PDB entry 6IP2 | electron microscopy, 3.70 A resolution | chains F and A of the 6 polymer chains in the assembly

== Chain F (and A) ==
Name: Vesicle-fusing ATPase
Source organism: Cricetulus griseus
Notes: EC 3.6.4.6; chain A of this document is another copy of the same molecule, construct and numbering; everything in this record applies to it too
UniProtKB: P18708 (NSF_CRIGR); residue numbers follow UniProt; this construct covers 1-744
Sequence (769 residues; numbered -24 to 744; the number before each row is that of its first residue; numbers below 1 keep their minus sign (Met-24 is residue -24)):
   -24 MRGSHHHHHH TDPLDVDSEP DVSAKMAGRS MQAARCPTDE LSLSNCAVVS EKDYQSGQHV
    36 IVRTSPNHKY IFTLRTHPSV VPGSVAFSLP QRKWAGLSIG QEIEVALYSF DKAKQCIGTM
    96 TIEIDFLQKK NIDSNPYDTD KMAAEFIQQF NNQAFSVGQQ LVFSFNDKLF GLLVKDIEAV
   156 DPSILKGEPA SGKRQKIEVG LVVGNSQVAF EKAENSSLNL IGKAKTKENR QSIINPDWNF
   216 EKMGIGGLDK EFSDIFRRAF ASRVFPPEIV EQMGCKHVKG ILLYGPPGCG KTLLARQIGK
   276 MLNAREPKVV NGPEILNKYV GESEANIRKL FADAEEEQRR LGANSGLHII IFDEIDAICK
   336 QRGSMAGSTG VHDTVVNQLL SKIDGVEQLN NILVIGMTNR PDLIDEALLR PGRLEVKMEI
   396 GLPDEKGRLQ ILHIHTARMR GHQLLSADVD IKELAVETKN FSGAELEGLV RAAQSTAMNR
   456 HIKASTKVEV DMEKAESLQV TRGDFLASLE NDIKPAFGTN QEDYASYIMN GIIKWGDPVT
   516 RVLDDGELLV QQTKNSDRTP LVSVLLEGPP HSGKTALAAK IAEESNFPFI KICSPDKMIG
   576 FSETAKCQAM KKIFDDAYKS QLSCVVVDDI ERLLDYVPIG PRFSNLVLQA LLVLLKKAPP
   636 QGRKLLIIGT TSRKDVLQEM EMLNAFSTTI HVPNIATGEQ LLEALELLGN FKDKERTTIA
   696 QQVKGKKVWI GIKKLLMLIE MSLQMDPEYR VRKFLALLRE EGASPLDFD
Disordered / not traced: -24 to 215, 736-744
Construct notes: initiating methionine (-24); expression tag (-23 to 0); conflict Val155 (Met in P18708)
UniProt features mapped onto this chain:
  - binding site (ATP): Asn505 to Trp510, Pro545 to Leu552
  - binding site (Mg(2+)): Thr550
  - modified residue: Lys105 (N6-acetyllysine), Ser207 (Phosphoserine), Tyr259 (Phosphotyrosine), Ser569 (Phosphoserine)
Residues lining bound ligands:
  - ATP (adenosine-5'-triphosphate), molecule 1: Ile220, Gly221, Gly222, Gly265, Lys266, Thr267, Leu268, Leu269, Asp328, Leu397, Pro398, Asp399, Gly402, Ile406
  - ATP, molecule 2: Tyr502, Ile503, Met504, Asn505, Gly506, Ile507, Ile508, Trp510, Val514, Pro545, His546, Ser547, Gly548, Lys549, Thr550, Ala551, Leu552, Ser647, Ile707, Lys708, Leu711

== Interface between chain F and chain A ==
Pairs across the interface (78):
  Phe231(F) - Asn454(A)
  Phe231(F) - Ile457(A)
  Phe231(F) - Lys462(A)
  Arg232(F) - Asn454(A)  hydrogen bond (backbone-side chain)
  Phe235(F) - Val463(A)  hydrophobic
  Ala236(F) - Asn454(A)
  Val239(F) - Val463(A)  hydrophobic
  Val239(F) - Glu464(A)
  Val239(F) - Asp466(A)
  Phe240(F) - Met453(A)  hydrophobic
  Phe240(F) - His456(A)
  Phe240(F) - Ile457(A)  hydrophobic
  Phe240(F) - Asp466(A)
  Phe240(F) - Glu468(A)  hydrogen bond (backbone-backbone)
  Pro241(F) - Glu468(A)
  Pro241(F) - Ser472(A)
  Ile244(F) - His417(A)
  Ile244(F) - Glu471(A)
  Glu246(F) - Arg413(A)  hydrogen bond (backbone-side chain)
  Gln247(F) - Arg413(A)
  Gln247(F) - Gly416(A)
  Met248(F) - Arg413(A)
  Met248(F) - Met414(A)  hydrophobic
  Met248(F) - His417(A)
  Met248(F) - Gln449(A)
  Gly249(F) - Arg413(A)
  Gly249(F) - Gln449(A)
  Lys251(F) - Arg446(A)
  Leu277(F) - Glu464(A)
  Arg337(F) - Tyr294(A)  hydrogen bond
  Gly338(F) - Lys293(A)  hydrogen bond (backbone-side chain)
  Ser339(F) - Lys293(A)  hydrogen bond (backbone-side chain)
  Met340(F) - Lys293(A)
  Gln526(F) - Gln719(A)
  Gln527(F) - Glu715(A)
  Gln527(F) - Met716(A)
  Gln527(F) - Gln719(A)
  Asn530(F) - Glu715(A)
  Asn530(F) - Gln719(A)  hydrogen bond (backbone-side chain)
  Ser531(F) - Glu715(A)  hydrogen bond
  Asp532(F) - Asn505(A)
  Asp532(F) - Glu715(A)
  Arg533(F) - Met504(A)
  Arg533(F) - Asn505(A)  hydrogen bond (backbone-side chain)
  Arg533(F) - Leu683(A)
  Arg533(F) - Asn685(A)  hydrogen bond
  Arg533(F) - Leu711(A)
  Arg533(F) - Glu715(A)
  Thr534(F) - Leu711(A)
  Thr534(F) - Met712(A)
  Thr534(F) - Glu715(A)
  Pro535(F) - Met504(A)  hydrophobic
  Gln583(F) - Gly575(A)
  Lys586(F) - Ile574(A)
  Pro616(F) - Ile614(A)  hydrophobic
  Pro616(F) - Arg617(A)
  Phe618(F) - Val612(A)  hydrophobic
  Phe618(F) - Arg617(A)  hydrogen bond (backbone-side chain)
  Asn620(F) - Asp610(A)  hydrogen bond (side chain-backbone)
  Leu621(F) - Phe576(A)
  Leu623(F) - Val612(A)  hydrophobic
  Gln624(F) - Arg607(A)
  Gln624(F) - Asp610(A)
  Gln624(F) - Tyr611(A)  hydrogen bond (side chain-backbone)
  Leu627(F) - Arg607(A)
  Val628(F) - Pro570(A)
  Val628(F) - Ile574(A)  hydrophobic
  Leu629(F) - Ile574(A)  hydrophobic
  Lys632(F) - Asp571(A)
  Glu654(F) - Pro613(A)
  Glu654(F) - Ile614(A)
  Met655(F) - Val612(A)  hydrophobic
  Met655(F) - Ile614(A)  hydrophobic
  Glu656(F) - Arg607(A)  salt bridge
  Glu656(F) - Arg648(A)  salt bridge
  Asn659(F) - Pro545(A)
  Asn659(F) - His546(A)
  Ser662(F) - Lys709(A)
Also at the interface, not in a pair above, chain F (53 interface residues in all): Arg233, Ser237, Cys250, Asn278, Leu523, Cys582, Ala625, Val651, Phe661, Thr663
Also at the interface, not in a pair above, chain A (49 interface residues in all): Glu297, Ser450, Thr461, Met467, Met720

== In short ==
53 residues of chain F and 49 residues of chain A are in contact; the contacts include 13 hydrogen bonds and 2
salt bridges. Polar contacts include Glu656(F)-Arg607(A), Glu656(F)-Arg648(A) and Arg232(F)-Asn454(A). Bound
to chain F: ATP.
Both chains are Vesicle-fusing ATPase (Cricetulus griseus). Entry 6IP2 (NSF-D1D2 part in the whole 20S
complex) was determined by electron microscopy (same publication as 6IP1).
